3IWL - chain A; structure by X-ray diffraction, 1.60 A resolution.

Chain A:
Name: Copper transport protein ATOX1
Organism: Homo sapiens
Reference sequence: O00244 (ATOX1_HUMAN); residue numbers follow UniProt; this construct covers 1-68
Chain sequence (68 residues; row label = number of the first residue in the row):
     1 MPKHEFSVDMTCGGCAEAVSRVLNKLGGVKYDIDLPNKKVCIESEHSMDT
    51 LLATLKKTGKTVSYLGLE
Disordered / not traced: 1, 68
Ion coordination: platinum (II) ion: Cys12, Cys15
Residues lining bound ligands: 3,3',3''-phosphanetriyltripropanoic acid (TCE): Thr11, Cys12, Gly14, Cys15, Ala18, Lys60
Curated features (UniProtKB/Swiss-Prot):
  - binding site (Cu cation): Cys12, Cys15
  - modified residue: Ser47 (Phosphoserine), Lys60 (N6-acetyllysine)
  - mutagenesis: Cys15 (C15A: Impairs Cu(+)-bridged heterodimer formation with ATP7A), Arg21 (R21E: Has no overall effect on Cu(+)-bridged heterodimer formation with ATP7A), Val22 (V22A: Has no overall effect on Cu(+)-bridged heterodimer formation with ATP7A), Thr58 (T58A: Has no overall effect on Cu(+)-bridged heterodimer formation with ATP7A)
From the paper describing this entry:
  - platinum (II) ion coordination: Cys12, Cys15
  - binding site for 3,3',3''-phosphanetriyltripropanoic acid: Lys60

Summary:
Bound to chain A: 3,3',3''-phosphanetriyltripropanoic acid. Cys12 and Cys15 coordinate a platinum (II) ion
ion. UniProt lists Cu cation-binding residues Cys12 and Cys15 and 4 mutagenesis sites. From the paper: a
binding site for 3,3',3''-phosphanetriyltripropanoic acid at Lys60; platinum (II) ion coordination by Cys12
and Cys15.
Chain A is Copper transport protein ATOX1 (Homo sapiens); the structure, Crystal structure of cisplatin bound
to a human copper chaperone (monomer), was determined by X-ray diffraction, deposited together with 3IWX.
